2E2I - chains R and B of the 13 polymer chains in the assembly; structure by X-ray diffraction, 3.41 A resolution.

Chain R:
Molecule: 10-nt RNA strand
Sequence (10 nucleotides; each row starts with the number of its first residue):
     1 AUCGAGAGGA

Chain B:
Molecule: DNA-directed RNA polymerase II 140 kDa polypeptide
From: Saccharomyces cerevisiae
Notes: EC 2.7.7.6
UniProt: P08518 (RPB2_YEAST); numbering as in UniProt (aligned over 1-1224)
Chain sequence (1224 residues; row label = number of the first residue in the row):
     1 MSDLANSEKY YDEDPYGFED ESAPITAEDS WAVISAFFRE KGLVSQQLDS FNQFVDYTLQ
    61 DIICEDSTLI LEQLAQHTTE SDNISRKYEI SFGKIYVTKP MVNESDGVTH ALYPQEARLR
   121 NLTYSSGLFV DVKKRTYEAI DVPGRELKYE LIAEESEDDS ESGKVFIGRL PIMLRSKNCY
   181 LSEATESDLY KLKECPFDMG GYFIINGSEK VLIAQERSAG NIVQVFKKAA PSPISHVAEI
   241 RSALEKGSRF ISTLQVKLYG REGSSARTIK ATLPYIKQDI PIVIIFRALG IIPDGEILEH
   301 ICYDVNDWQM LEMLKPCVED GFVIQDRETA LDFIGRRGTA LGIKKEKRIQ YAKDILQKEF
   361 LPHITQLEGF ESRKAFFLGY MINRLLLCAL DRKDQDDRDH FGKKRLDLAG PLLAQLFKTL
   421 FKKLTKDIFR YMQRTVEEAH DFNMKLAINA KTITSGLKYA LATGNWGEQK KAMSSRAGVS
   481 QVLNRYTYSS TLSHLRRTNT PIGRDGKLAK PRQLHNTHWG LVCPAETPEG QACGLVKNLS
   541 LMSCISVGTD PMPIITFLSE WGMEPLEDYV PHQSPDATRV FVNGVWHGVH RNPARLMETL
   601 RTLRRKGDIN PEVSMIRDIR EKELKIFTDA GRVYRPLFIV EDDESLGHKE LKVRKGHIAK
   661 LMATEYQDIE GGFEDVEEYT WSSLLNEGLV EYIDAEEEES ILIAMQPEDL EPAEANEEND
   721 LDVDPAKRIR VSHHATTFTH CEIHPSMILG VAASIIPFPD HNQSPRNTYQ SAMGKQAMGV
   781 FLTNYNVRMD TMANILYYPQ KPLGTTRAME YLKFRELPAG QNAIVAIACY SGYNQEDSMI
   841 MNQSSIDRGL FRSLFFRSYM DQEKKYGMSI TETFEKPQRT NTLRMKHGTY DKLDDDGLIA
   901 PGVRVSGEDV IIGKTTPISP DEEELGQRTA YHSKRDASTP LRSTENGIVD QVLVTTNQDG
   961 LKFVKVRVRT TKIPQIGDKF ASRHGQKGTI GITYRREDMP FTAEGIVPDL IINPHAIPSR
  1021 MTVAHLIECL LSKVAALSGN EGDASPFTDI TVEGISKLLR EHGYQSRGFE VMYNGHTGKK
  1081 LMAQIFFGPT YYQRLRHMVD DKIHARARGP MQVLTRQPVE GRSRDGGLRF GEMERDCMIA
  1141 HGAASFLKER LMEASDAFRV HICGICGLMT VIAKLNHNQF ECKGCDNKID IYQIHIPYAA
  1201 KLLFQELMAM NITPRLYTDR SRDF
Disordered / not traced: 1-19, 74-87, 148-163, 438-442, 669-675, 715-721, 920-932
Bound ions: Zn2+: Cys-1163, Cys-1185
Small-molecule neighbours: 2'-deoxyguanosine-5'-triphosphate (DGT): Arg-766, Tyr-769, Asp-837, Lys-987, Ser-1019, Arg-1020
From the paper describing this entry:
  - conformationally variable residues (loop rearrangement): Ile-502 to Ala-509

Chain R / chain B interface:
Contacting residue pairs (13):
  A1(R) with Arg-1124(B), sugar contact
  A5(R) with Arg-476(B), sugar contact
  G6(R) with Ala-477(B), sugar contact; Gln-481(B), hydrogen bond to the phosphate
  A7(R) with Gln-481(B), phosphate contact
  G8(R) with Gln-531(B), hydrogen bond to the base; Gln-776(B), hydrogen bond to the phosphate
  G9(R) with Glu-529(B), phosphate contact; Ala-772(B), phosphate contact; Gln-776(B), hydrogen bond to the phosphate; Lys-979(B), phosphate contact
  A10(R) with Lys-979(B), salt bridge to the phosphate; Lys-987(B), salt bridge to the phosphate
Other interface residues (no listed pair), chain R (8 interface residues in all): U2
Other interface residues (no listed pair), chain B (14 interface residues in all): Pro-528, His-1097, Lys-1102, Gln-1112

In short:
8 residues of chain R face 14 of chain B across their interface; the contacts include 4 hydrogen bonds and 2
salt bridges. Among the polar pairs are G8(R)/Gln-531(B), G6(R)/Gln-481(B) and G8(R)/Gln-776(B). Bound to
chain B: 2'-deoxyguanosine-5'-triphosphate. Cys-1163(B) and Cys-1185(B) form the Zn2+ site. The paper reports
conformational variability at Ile-502(B).
Here chain R is a 10-nt RNA strand and chain B is DNA-directed RNA polymerase II 140 kDa polypeptide
(Saccharomyces cerevisiae). Entry 2E2I (RNA polymerase II elongation complex in 5 mM Mg+2 with 2'-dGTP) was
determined by X-ray diffraction together with 2E2H, 2E2J, 2NVQ, 2NVT, 2NVX, 2NVY, 2NVZ and 2YU9 from the same
study.
